Entry 8DKC (electron microscopy, 3.50 A resolution); this record covers chains D and E of the 5 polymer chains in the assembly.

[Chain D]
Protein: DNA-directed RNA polymerase subunit beta'
From: Porphyromonas gingivalis
Notes: EC 2.7.7.6
Reference sequence: T2NAX9 (T2NAX9_PORGN); residues 1-1433 here = UniProt positions 1-1433
Sequence (1439 residues; row label = number of the first residue in the row):
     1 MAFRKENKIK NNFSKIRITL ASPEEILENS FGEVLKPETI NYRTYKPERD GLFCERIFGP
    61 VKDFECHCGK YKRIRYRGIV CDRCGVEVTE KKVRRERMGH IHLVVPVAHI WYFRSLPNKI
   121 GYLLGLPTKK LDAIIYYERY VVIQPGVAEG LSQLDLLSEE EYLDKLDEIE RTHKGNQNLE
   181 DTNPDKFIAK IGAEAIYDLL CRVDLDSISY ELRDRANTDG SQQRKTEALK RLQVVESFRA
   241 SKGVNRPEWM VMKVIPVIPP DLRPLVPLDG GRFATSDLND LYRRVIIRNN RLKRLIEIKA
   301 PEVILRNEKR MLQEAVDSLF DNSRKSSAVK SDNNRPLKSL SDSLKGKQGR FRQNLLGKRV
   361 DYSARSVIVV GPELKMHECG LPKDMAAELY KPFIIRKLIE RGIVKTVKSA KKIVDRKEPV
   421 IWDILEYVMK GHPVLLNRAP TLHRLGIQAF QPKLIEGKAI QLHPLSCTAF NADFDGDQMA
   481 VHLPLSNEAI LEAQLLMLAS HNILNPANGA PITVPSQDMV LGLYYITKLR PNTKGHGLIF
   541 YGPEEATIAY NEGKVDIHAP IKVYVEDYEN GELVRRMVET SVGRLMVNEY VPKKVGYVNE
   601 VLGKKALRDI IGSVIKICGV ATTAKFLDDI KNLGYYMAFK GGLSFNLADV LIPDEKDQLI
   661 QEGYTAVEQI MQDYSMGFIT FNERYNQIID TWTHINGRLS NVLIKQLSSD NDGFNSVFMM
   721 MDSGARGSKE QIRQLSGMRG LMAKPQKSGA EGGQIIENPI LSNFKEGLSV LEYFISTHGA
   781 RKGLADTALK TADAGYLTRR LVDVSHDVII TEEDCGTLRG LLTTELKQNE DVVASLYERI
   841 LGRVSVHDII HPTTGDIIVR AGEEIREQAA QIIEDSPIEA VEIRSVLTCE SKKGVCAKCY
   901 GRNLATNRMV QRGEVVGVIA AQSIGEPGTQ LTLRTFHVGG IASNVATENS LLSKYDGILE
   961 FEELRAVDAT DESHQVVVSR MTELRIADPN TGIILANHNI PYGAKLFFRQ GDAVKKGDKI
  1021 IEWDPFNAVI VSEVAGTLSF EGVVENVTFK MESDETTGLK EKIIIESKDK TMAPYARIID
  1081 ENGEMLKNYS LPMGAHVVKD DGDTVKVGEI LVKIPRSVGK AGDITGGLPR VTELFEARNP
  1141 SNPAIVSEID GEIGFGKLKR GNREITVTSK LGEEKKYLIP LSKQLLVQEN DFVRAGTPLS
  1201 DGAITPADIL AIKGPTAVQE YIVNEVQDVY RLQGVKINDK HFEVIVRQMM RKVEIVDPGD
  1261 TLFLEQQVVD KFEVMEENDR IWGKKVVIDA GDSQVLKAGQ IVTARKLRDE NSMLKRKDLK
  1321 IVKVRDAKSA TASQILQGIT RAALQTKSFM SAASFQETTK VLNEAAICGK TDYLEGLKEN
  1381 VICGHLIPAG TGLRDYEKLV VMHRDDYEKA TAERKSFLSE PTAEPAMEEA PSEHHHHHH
Unresolved in the structure: 1-9, 933-1124, 1403-1439
Construct notes: conflict E1420 (Val in T2NAX9); expression tag (1434-1439)

[Chain E]
Protein: RNA polymerase Rpb6
From: Porphyromonas gingivalis
Reference sequence: A0A134DNY2 (A0A134DNY2_PORGN); residues 1-110 here = UniProt positions 1-110
Sequence (110 residues; numbered 1 to 110; the number before each row is that of its first residue):
     1 MELKKMNVPM DTITRDMVRL SEDTENVYET VMIIAKRANQ IGQQMKQDLE KKLQDFSSSN
    61 DNLEEVFENR EQIEISRYYE HLPKPGLIAT AEYEQDKLYH RMPGATSTND
Unresolved in the structure: 1-7
Construct notes: conflict H100 (Tyr in A0A134DNY2)

[How chain D and chain E interact]
Contacting residue pairs (57; chain D residue first):
  H377(D) - T14(E)  hydrogen bond
  E400(D) - S76(E)  hydrogen bond
  R401(D) - I73(E)
  R401(D) - S76(E)  hydrogen bond
  R401(D) - R77(E)
  G402(D) - V66(E)
  I403(D) - L63(E)
  I403(D) - V66(E)
  I403(D) - I73(E)  hydrophobic
  V404(D) - L63(E)  hydrophobic
  K405(D) - D61(E)
  K405(D) - N62(E)  hydrogen bond (side chain-backbone)
  K405(D) - L63(E)
  K405(D) - V66(E)
  Y427(D) - E80(E)  hydrogen bond (side chain-backbone)
  Y427(D) - L82(E)  hydrogen bond (side chain-backbone)
  Y427(D) - P83(E)
  Y427(D) - K84(E)
  V428(D) - K84(E)
  K430(D) - T12(E)
  G431(D) - K84(E)
  H432(D) - K84(E)
  N487(D) - N39(E)  hydrogen bond
  E488(D) - N39(E)  hydrogen bond
  L491(D) - A35(E)  hydrophobic
  L495(D) - M17(E)
  L496(D) - V31(E)  hydrophobic
  L498(D) - T14(E)
  H501(D) - R15(E)  hydrogen bond (side chain-backbone)
  H501(D) - D16(E)
  A621(D) - D16(E)
  R908(D) - V18(E)
  R908(D) - S21(E)  hydrogen bond
  Q911(D) - E25(E)  hydrogen bond (side chain-backbone)
  Q911(D) - N26(E)
  Q911(D) - V27(E)  hydrogen bond (side chain-backbone)
  R912(D) - N26(E)  hydrogen bond (backbone-side chain)
  E914(D) - Y28(E)
  G1390(D) - Y28(E)
  T1391(D) - Y28(E)  hydrogen bond (backbone-side chain)
  T1391(D) - M32(E)
  R1394(D) - E29(E)
  D1395(D) - E29(E)  hydrogen bond (backbone-side chain)
  D1395(D) - M32(E)
  D1395(D) - K36(E)  salt bridge
  K1398(D) - E29(E)
  K1398(D) - R101(E)  hydrogen bond (side chain-backbone)
  K1398(D) - M102(E)
  K1398(D) - P103(E)
  K1398(D) - G104(E)
  K1398(D) - A105(E)
  V1400(D) - P103(E)
  V1400(D) - G104(E)  hydrogen bond (backbone-backbone)
  V1401(D) - G104(E)
  M1402(D) - K36(E)
  M1402(D) - Q40(E)  hydrogen bond
  M1402(D) - Q43(E)
Interface residues without a listed pair, chain D (36 interface residues in all): K397, Q451, Q494, L1399
Interface residues without a listed pair, chain E (41 interface residues in all): I34, A38, H81, G86, L87, T106

[In short]
36 residues of chain D and 41 residues of chain E are in contact, with 18 hydrogen bonds and 1 salt bridge.
Polar pairs include D1395(D)-K36(E), H377(D)-T14(E) and E400(D)-S76(E).
Chain D is DNA-directed RNA polymerase subunit beta' and chain E is RNA polymerase Rpb6, both from
Porphyromonas gingivalis; the structure, P. gingivalis RNA Polymerase, was determined by electron microscopy.
